7K36 - chains C and I of the 9 polymer chains in the assembly; structure by electron microscopy, 3.30 A resolution.

[Chain C]
Name: Serine/threonine-protein phosphatase 2A catalytic subunit alpha isoform
Source organism: Homo sapiens
Notes: EC 3.1.3.16
UniProt: P67775 (PP2AA_HUMAN); residues 1-309 here = UniProt positions 1-309
Sequence (309 residues; each row starts with the number of its first residue):
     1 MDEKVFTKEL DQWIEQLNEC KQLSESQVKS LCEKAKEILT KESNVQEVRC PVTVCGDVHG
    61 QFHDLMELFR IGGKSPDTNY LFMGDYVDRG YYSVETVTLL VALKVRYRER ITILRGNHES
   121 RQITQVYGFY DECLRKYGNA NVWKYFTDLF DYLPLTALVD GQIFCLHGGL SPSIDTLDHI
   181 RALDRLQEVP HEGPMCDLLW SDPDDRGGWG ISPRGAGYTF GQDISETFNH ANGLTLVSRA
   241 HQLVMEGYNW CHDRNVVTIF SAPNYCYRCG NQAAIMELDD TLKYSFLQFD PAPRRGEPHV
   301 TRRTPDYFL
Not modelled in the structure: 1, 295-309
Ion coordination: Mn2+ site 1: Asp57, His59, Asp85; Mn2+ site 2: Asp85, Asn117, His167, His241
Curated features (UniProtKB/Swiss-Prot):
  - active site: His118 (Proton donor)
  - binding site (Mn(2+)): Asp57, His59, Asp85, Asn117, His167, His241
  - binding site (Zn(2+)): Asp57, His59, Asp85
  - binding site (Fe(3+)): Asp85, Asn117, His167, His241
  - modified residue: Tyr307 (Phosphotyrosine), Leu309 (Leucine methyl ester)
  - natural variant: Gly60 (G60V: In HJS3; uncertain significance), Asp88 (D88G: In HJS3), Gln122 (Q122H: In HJS3), Gln125 to Leu309 (deletion: In HJS3), Tyr127 (Y127C: In HJS3), Asp131 (D131H: In HJS3), His191 (H191R: In HJS3), Arg214 to Leu309 (deletion: In HJS3), Asp223 (D223H: In HJS3; D223V: In HJS3), Tyr265 (Y265C: In HJS3), Phe308 (F308FF: In HJS3)
  - mutagenesis: Asp85 (D85N: Loss of phosphatase activity), Leu309 (L309A: Loss of binding to PP2A B-alpha regulatory subunit)
Reported in the primary citation:
  - mutagenesis - W209A: abolished binding to Serine/threonine-protein phosphatase 2A 65 kDa regulatory subunit A alpha isoform

[Chain I]
Name: Striatin-interacting protein 1
Source organism: Homo sapiens
UniProt: Q5VSL9 (STRP1_HUMAN); residues 1-837 here = UniProt positions 1-837
Sequence (837 residues; row label = number of the first residue in the row):
     1 MEPAVGGPGP LIVNNKQPQP PPPPPPAAAQ PPPGAPRAAA GLLPGGKARE FNRNQRKDSE
    61 GYSESPDLEF EYADTDKWAA ELSELYSYTE GPEFLMNRKC FEEDFRIHVT DKKWTELDTN
   121 QHRTHAMRLL DGLEVTAREK RLKVARAILY VAQGTFGECS SEAEVQSWMR YNIFLLLEVG
   181 TFNALVELLN MEIDNSAACS SAVRKPAISL ADSTDLRVLL NIMYLIVETV HQECEGDKAE
   241 WRTMRQTFRA ELGSPLYNNE PFAIMLFGMV TKFCSGHAPH FPMKKVLLLL WKTVLCTLGG
   301 FEELQSMKAE KRSILGLPPL PEDSIKVIRN MRAASPPASA SDLIEQQQKR GRREHKALIK
   361 QDNLDAFNER DPYKADDSRE EEEENDDDNS LEGETFPLER DEVMPPPLQH PQTDRLTCPK
   421 GLPWAPKVRE KDIEMFLESS RSKFIGYTLG SDTNTVVGLP RPIHESIKTL KQHKYTSIAE
   481 VQAQMEEEYL RSPLSGGEEE VEQVPAETLY QGLLPSLPQY MIALLKILLA AAPTSKAKTD
   541 SINILADVLP EEMPTTVLQS MKLGVDVNRH KEVIVKAISA VLLLLLKHFK LNHVYQFEYM
   601 AQHLVFANCI PLILKFFNQN IMSYITAKNS ISVLDYPHCV VHELPELTAE SLEAGDSNQF
   661 CWRNLFSCIN LLRILNKLTK WKHSRTMMLV VFKSAPILKR ALKVKQAMMQ LYVLKLLKVQ
   721 TKYLGRQWRK SNMKTMSAIY QKVRHRLNDD WAYGNDLDAR PWDFQAEECA LRANIERFNA
   781 RRYDRAHSNP DFLPVDNCLQ SVLGQRVDLP EDFQMNYDLW LEREVFSKPI SWEELLQ
Not modelled in the structure: 1-68, 156-159, 196-207, 236-239, 335-420, 535-541, 551-555, 633-658, 757-761, 805-812, 825-837
Residues lining bound ligands: inositol hexakisphosphate (IHP): Lys308, Ser324, Lys427, Tyr475, Ser477, Ile478, Lys587, Lys590, Arg673, Asn676, Lys677, Lys680, Trp681, Tyr712, Lys715, Arg744, Arg746
Curated features (UniProtKB/Swiss-Prot):
  - modified residue: Met1 (N-acetylmethionine), Ser59 (Phosphoserine), Ser335 (Phosphoserine), Ser339 (Phosphoserine), Ser788 (Phosphoserine)
  - mutagenesis: Asp131 to Glu134 (Decreased formation of STRIPAK core complex), Lys427 (K427E: Decreased interaction with other STRIPAK core complex components. Decreased inhibition of Hippo signaling), Arg744 (R744E: Decreased interaction with other STRIPAK core complex components. Decreased inhibition of Hippo signaling)
Reported in the primary citation:
  - binding site for inositol hexakisphosphate: Lys427, Arg744
  - mutagenesis - D131K/E134K, K427E, R744E: decreased binding to MOB-like protein phocein
  - mutagenesis - K427E, R744E: decreased binding to Striatin-3
  - mutagenesis - K427E, R744E: decreased binding to Serine/threonine-protein phosphatase 2A 65 kDa regulatory subunit A alpha isoform
  - mutagenesis - K427E, R744E: decreased binding to Serine/threonine-protein phosphatase 2A catalytic subunit alpha isoform (chain C)
  - mutagenesis - K427E, R744E: decreased signaling in response to Hippo pathway
  - mutagenesis - D131K/E134K: decreased binding to STRIPAK core complex
  - mutagenesis - D131K/E134K: decreased signaling in response to Hippo signaling

[Interface between chain C and chain I]
Pairs across the interface (38; chain C residue first):
  Thr40(C) with Arg461(I); Pro462(I)
  Ser171(C) with Tyr740(I)
  Pro172(C) with Tyr740(I)
  Ser173(C) with Ala752(I); Tyr753(I)
  Ile174(C) with Tyr740(I), hydrogen bond (backbone-side chain)
  Asp175(C) with Leu422(I); His745(I)
  Asp178(C) with Thr469(I); His473(I), salt bridge
  His179(C) with Arg746(I); Leu747(I); Asn748(I), hydrogen bond (side chain-backbone)
  Arg181(C) with Glu465(I); Ser466(I), hydrogen bond (backbone-side chain); Thr469(I)
  Ala182(C) with Ser466(I); Thr469(I); Asn748(I)
  Leu183(C) with Ser466(I), hydrogen bond (backbone-side chain)
  Asp184(C) with Lys443(I), salt bridge; Ile463(I)
  Arg185(C) with Pro462(I)
  Leu186(C) with Phe444(I), hydrophobic; Pro462(I), hydrophobic
  Gln187(C) with Lys443(I), hydrogen bond
  Glu192(C) with Arg726(I), salt bridge; Tyr753(I)
  Gly193(C) with Tyr753(I)
  Trp209(C) with Ser737(I); Tyr740(I)
  Tyr218(C) with Met733(I), hydrophobic; Ala752(I)
  Ile224(C) with Gln741(I)
  Thr227(C) with Gln741(I)
  Phe228(C) with Tyr740(I)
  Ala231(C) with Leu422(I), hydrophobic
Other interface residues (no listed pair), chain C (31 interface residues in all): Glu42, Ser43, Asn44, Thr176, Pro194, Gly208, Gly210, Ile211
Other interface residues (no listed pair), chain I (29 interface residues in all): Gly421, Pro426, Phe436, Pro460, Leu470, Lys730, Asp749, Trp751

[In short]
31 residues of chain C and 29 residues of chain I are in contact, with 5 hydrogen bonds and 3 salt bridges.
Among the polar pairs are Asp178(C)-His473(I), Asp184(C)-Lys443(I) and Glu192(C)-Arg726(I). From the paper: a
binding site for inositol hexakisphosphate at Lys427(I) and Arg744(I); D131K/E134K, K427E and R744E of chain I
reduce binding to MOB-like protein phocein.
Chain C is Serine/threonine-protein phosphatase 2A catalytic subunit alpha isoform and chain I is
Striatin-interacting protein 1, both from Homo sapiens; the structure, Cryo-EM structure of STRIPAK complex,
was determined by electron microscopy.
